7BTX - chains A and B of the 4 polymer chains in the assembly; structure by electron microscopy, 2.80 A resolution.

[Chain A]
Name: Mitochondrial outer membrane beta-barrel protein
From: Saccharomyces cerevisiae
UniProt: E9P977 (E9P977_YEASX); residue numbers follow UniProt; this construct covers 122-484
Sequence (363 residues; row label = number of the first residue in the row):
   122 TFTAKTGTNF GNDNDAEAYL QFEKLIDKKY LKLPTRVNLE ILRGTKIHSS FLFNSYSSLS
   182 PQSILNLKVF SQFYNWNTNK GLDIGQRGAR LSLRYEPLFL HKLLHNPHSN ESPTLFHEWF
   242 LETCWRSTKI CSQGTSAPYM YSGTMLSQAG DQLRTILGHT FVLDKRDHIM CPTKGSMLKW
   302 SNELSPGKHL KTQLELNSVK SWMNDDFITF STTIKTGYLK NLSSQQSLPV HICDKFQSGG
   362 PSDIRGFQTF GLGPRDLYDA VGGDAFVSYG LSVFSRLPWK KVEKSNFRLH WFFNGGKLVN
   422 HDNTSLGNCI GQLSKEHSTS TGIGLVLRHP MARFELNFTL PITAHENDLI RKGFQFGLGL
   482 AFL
Unresolved in the structure: 218-232

[Chain B]
Name: Sorting assembly machinery 35 kDa subunit
From: Saccharomyces cerevisiae
UniProt: P14693 (SAM35_YEAST); residue numbers follow UniProt; this construct covers 1-329
Sequence (329 residues; row label = number of the first residue in the row):
     1 MVSSFSVPMP VKRIFDTFPL QTYAAQTDKD EAVALEIQRR SYTFTERGGG SSELTVEGTY
    61 KLGVYNVFLE ANTGAALATD PWCLFVQLAL CQKNGLVLPT HSQEQTPSHT CNHEMLVLSR
   121 LSNPDEALPI LVEGYKKRII RSTVAISEIM RSRILDDAEQ LMYYTLLDTV LYDCWITQII
   181 FCASDAQFME LYSCQKLSGS IVTPLDVENS LLQKLSAKSL KISLTKRNKF QFRHREIVKS
   241 MQGVYHNHHN SVNQEQVLNV LFENSKQVLL GLKDMLKSDG QPTYLHLKIA SYILCITNVK
   301 EPIKLKTFVE NECKELVQFA QDTLKNFVQ
Unresolved in the structure: 1-15, 47-53, 102-109

[Chain A / chain B interface]
Residue-residue contacts (89):
  W246(A) with L212(B); L215(B); S216(B)
  T249(A) with L121(B)
  K250(A) with L121(B); N123(B); P124(B), hydrogen bond (side chain-backbone); E126(B), salt bridge
  I251(A) with L121(B), hydrogen bond (backbone-backbone); S122(B); N123(B); P124(B)
  S253(A) with P124(B)
  Q254(A) with P124(B)
  A258(A) with R138(B)
  P259(A) with R138(B)
  Y262(A) with S122(B); P124(B); R138(B), hydrogen bond (backbone-side chain); I140(B), hydrophobic
  S263(A) with R138(B)
  G264(A) with I37(B); R138(B)
  T265(A) with V33(B)
  L267(A) with L118(B)
  S268(A) with E36(B), hydrogen bond; I37(B); R40(B)
  A270(A) with S119(B); L121(B); S122(B)
  G271(A) with S119(B); L121(B)
  D272(A) with R120(B), salt bridge; Q195(B); L212(B); L220(B)
  Q273(A) with L212(B)
  L274(A) with E208(B); L211(B), hydrophobic; L212(B), hydrophobic
  K309(A) with L205(B); E208(B), salt bridge
  N342(A) with A32(B)
  Q347(A) with E31(B); A32(B); L35(B)
  S348(A) with R39(B)
  L349(A) with L205(B), hydrophobic
  P350(A) with A32(B); V33(B), hydrophobic; E36(B)
  K356(A) with D30(B), salt bridge
  G374(A) with Q26(B)
  P375(A) with Q26(B); D28(B)
  R376(A) with K29(B), hydrogen bond (backbone-side chain)
  D377(A) with Y135(B)
  L378(A) with Y135(B)
  Y379(A) with K136(B)
  K418(A) with Q26(B)
  L419(A) with Q26(B), hydrogen bond (backbone-side chain)
  V420(A) with Q26(B); D28(B)
  N421(A) with D28(B), hydrogen bond (backbone-side chain); K29(B); D30(B)
  E437(A) with Y23(B)
  H438(A) with Y23(B)
  L461(A) with F18(B), hydrophobic
  P462(A) with F18(B); P19(B)
  I463(A) with F18(B); P19(B); L20(B), hydrogen bond (backbone-backbone); Q21(B)
  T464(A) with Q21(B); Y23(B)
  A465(A) with Q21(B), hydrogen bond (backbone-backbone); T22(B); Y23(B), hydrogen bond (backbone-backbone)
  H466(A) with Y23(B); A24(B); A25(B)
  E467(A) with Y23(B), hydrogen bond (backbone-backbone); A25(B), hydrogen bond (side chain-backbone)
  N468(A) with A25(B)
  I471(A) with P19(B), hydrophobic
  K473(A) with D16(B)
Other interface residues (no listed pair), chain A (56 interface residues in all): S248, C252, Q269, R275, T276, Q346, D385, Q433
Other interface residues (no listed pair), chain B (44 interface residues in all): K61, V132, S219

[Overview]
56 residues of chain A and 44 residues of chain B are in contact, with 12 hydrogen bonds and 4 salt bridges.
Polar pairs include K250(A)-E126(B), D272(A)-R120(B) and K309(A)-E208(B).
Here chain A is Mitochondrial outer membrane beta-barrel protein and chain B is Sorting assembly machinery 35
kDa subunit, both from Saccharomyces cerevisiae. Entry 7BTX (The mitochondrial SAM-Mdm10 supercomplex in GDN
micelle from S.cere) was determined by electron microscopy (same publication as 7BTW and 7BTY).
